PDB entry 7U6V | electron microscopy, 4.10 A resolution (low resolution: residue-level contacts below are approximate; hydrogen-bond / salt-bridge calls are withheld) | chains C and D of the 7 polymer chains in the assembly

Chain C (and D):
Name: Shiga toxin 2a subunit B (Stx2B)
Source organism: Shigella dysenteriae
Notes: chain D of this document is another copy of the same molecule, construct and numbering; everything in this record applies to it too
Chain sequence (70 residues; each row starts with the number of its first residue):
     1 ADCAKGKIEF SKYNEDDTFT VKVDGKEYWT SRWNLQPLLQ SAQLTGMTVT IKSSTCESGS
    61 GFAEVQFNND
Disulfides: C3-C56

How chain C and chain D interact:
Pairs across the interface - 19 pairs, chain C then chain D:
  R32(C) - Y13(D)
  R32(C) - N14(D)
  R32(C) - E15(D)
  R32(C) - D17(D)
  L38(C) - Q40(D)
  A63(C) - N14(D)
  V65(C) - Y13(D)
  Q66(C) - S11(D)
  Q66(C) - K12(D)
  Q66(C) - Y13(D)
  F67(C) - F10(D)
  F67(C) - S11(D)
  F67(C) - Q43(D)
  N68(C) - F10(D)
  N69(C) - I8(D)
  N69(C) - E9(D)
  N69(C) - F10(D)
  N69(C) - Q43(D)
  D70(C) - E9(D)
Interface residues without a listed pair, chain C (13 interface residues in all): N34, L35, S41, E64
Interface residues without a listed pair, chain D (12 interface residues in all): F19

Overview:
Chain C and chain D form an interface of 13 and 12 residues respectively.
Both chains are Shiga toxin 2a subunit B (Stx2B) (Shigella dysenteriae). Entry 7U6V (Cryo-EM structure of
Shiga toxin 2 in complex with the native ribosomal P-stalk) was determined by electron microscopy.
